PDB entry 5B16 | X-ray diffraction, 3.20 A resolution | chains A and B of the 3 polymer chains in the assembly

# Chain A
Protein: Ribonuclease 3, DROSHA
Source organism: Homo sapiens
Notes: EC 3.1.26.3
Reference sequence: Q9NRR4 (RNC_HUMAN); residues 411-1365 carry their UniProt numbers (754 of 955 residues fall inside the UniProt entry; the rest is not from it)
Chain sequence (986 residues; row label = number of the first residue in the row; X marks 201 residues of unknown identity (built as UNK)):
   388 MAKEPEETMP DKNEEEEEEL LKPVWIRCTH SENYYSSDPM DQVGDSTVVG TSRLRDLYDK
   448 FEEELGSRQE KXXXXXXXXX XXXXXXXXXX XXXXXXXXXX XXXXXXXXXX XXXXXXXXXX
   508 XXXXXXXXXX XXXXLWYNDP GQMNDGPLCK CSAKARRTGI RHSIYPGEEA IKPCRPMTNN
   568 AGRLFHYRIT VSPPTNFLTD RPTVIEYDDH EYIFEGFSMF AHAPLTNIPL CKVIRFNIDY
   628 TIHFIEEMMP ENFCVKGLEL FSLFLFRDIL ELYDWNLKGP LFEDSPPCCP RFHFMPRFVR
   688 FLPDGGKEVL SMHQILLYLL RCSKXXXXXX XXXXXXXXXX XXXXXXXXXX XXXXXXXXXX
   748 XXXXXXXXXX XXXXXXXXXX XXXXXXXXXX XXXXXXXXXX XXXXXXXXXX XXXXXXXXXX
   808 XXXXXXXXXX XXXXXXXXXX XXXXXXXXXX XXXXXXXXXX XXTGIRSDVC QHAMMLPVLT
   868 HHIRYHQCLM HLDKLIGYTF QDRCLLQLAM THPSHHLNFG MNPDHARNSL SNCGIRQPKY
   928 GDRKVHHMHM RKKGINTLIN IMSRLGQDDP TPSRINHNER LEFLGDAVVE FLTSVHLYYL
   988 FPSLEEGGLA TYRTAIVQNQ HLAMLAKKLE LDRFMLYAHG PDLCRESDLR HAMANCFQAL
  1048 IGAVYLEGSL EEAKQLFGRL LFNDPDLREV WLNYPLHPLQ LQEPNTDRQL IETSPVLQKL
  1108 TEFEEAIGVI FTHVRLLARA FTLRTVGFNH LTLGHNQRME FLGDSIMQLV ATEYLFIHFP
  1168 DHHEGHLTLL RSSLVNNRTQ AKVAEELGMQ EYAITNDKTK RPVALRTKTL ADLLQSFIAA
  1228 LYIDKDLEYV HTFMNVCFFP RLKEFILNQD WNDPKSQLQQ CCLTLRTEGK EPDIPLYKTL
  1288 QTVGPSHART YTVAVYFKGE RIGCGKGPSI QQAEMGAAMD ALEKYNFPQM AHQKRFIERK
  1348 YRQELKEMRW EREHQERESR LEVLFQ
Not modelled in the structure: 388-410, 459-504, 521, 668-674, 712-734, 746-748, 757-849, 930-957, 1334-1373
Sequence notes: initiating methionine (388); expression tag (389-410, 1366-1373); engineered mutation Gln-1045 (Glu in Q9NRR4), Gln-1222 (Glu in Q9NRR4)
UniProt features mapped onto this chain:
  - binding site (Zn(2+)): Cys-536, Cys-538, His-549, Cys-561, His-609, Cys-676, His-680, His-1026
  - binding site (Mg(2+)): Glu-969, Asn-1042, Glu-1147, Asp-1219
  - site: Lys-1215 (Important for activity)
Residues lining bound ligands:
  - Zn2+ (ZN), molecule 1: Cys-536, Cys-538, His-549, His-1026
  - Zn2+ (ZN), molecule 2: Cys-561, Leu-571, His-609, Val-642, Cys-676, His-680
What the authors report for this chain:
  - Zn2+ coordination: Cys-536, Cys-538, His-549, Cys-561, His-609, Cys-676, His-680, His-1026
  - mutagenesis - C536A/C538A, C561A, V1243D: decreased stability
  - mutagenesis - R622A/F623A, R923A/Y927A: decreased catalytic activity
  - mutagenesis - E1045Q/E1222Q: abolished catalytic activity (citing earlier work)

# Chain B
Protein: Microprocessor complex subunit DGCR8
Source organism: Homo sapiens
Reference sequence: Q8WYQ5 (DGCR8_HUMAN); residue numbers follow UniProt; this construct covers 728-750
Chain sequence (39 residues; numbered 726 to 764; the number before each row is that of its first residue):
   726 MANLHILSKL QEEMKRLAEE REETRHGGSR GDMLEVLFQ
Not modelled in the structure: 751-764
Sequence notes: initiating methionine (726); expression tag (727, 751-764)

# How chain A and chain B interact
Pairs across the interface - 27 pairs, chain A then chain B:
  Leu-984(A) with Leu-735(B), hydrophobic
  Leu-987(A) with Met-739(B), hydrophobic; Leu-742(B)
  Phe-988(A) with Leu-735(B), hydrophobic; Glu-738(B); Met-739(B), hydrophobic
  Thr-998(A) with Ile-731(B)
  Tyr-999(A) with Ile-731(B); Lys-734(B); Leu-735(B), hydrophobic
  Thr-1001(A) with Asn-728(B)
  Ala-1002(A) with Asn-728(B); Ile-731(B), hydrophobic; Leu-732(B)
  Ile-1003(A) with Leu-732(B), hydrophobic; Leu-735(B), hydrophobic
  Gln-1005(A) with Asn-728(B)
  His-1008(A) with Leu-732(B)
  Phe-1069(A) with Met-739(B), hydrophobic
  Asp-1073(A) with Ala-743(B)
  Leu-1074(A) with Met-739(B); Lys-740(B)
  Glu-1076(A) with Arg-750(B), salt bridge
  Val-1077(A) with Leu-742(B), hydrophobic; Ala-743(B), hydrophobic
  Trp-1078(A) with Met-739(B), hydrophobic
  Asn-1080(A) with Arg-746(B), hydrogen bond (backbone-side chain)
Other interface residues (no listed pair), chain A (18 interface residues in all): Pro-1082
Other interface residues (no listed pair), chain B (13 interface residues in all): Gln-736
Interface features reported in the paper:
  - interface residues, chain A: Val-1077(A)
  - hot spots on chain A (mutagenesis) - V1077E: abolished binding to G1
  - interface residues, chain B: Met-739(B)

# Summary
18 residues of chain A face 13 of chain B across their interface; the contacts include 1 hydrogen bond and 1
salt bridge. Polar contacts include Glu-1076(A)/Arg-750(B) and Asn-1080(A)/Arg-746(B). Chain A binds Zn2+. The
paper reports that C536A/C538A, C561A and V1243D of chain A reduce stability; interface residues Val-1077(A)
and Met-739(B); 7 substitutions were tested in all.
Chain A is Ribonuclease 3, DROSHA and chain B is Microprocessor complex subunit DGCR8, both from Homo sapiens;
the structure, X-ray structure of DROSHA in complex with the C-terminal tail of DGCR8, was determined by X-ray
diffraction.
